PDB entry 8J6O | electron microscopy, 3.25 A resolution | chains A and B

# Chain A (and B)
Name: Green fluorescent protein (Fragment), SID1 transmembrane family member 2
Organism: Aequorea victoria
Notes: chain B of this document is another copy of the same molecule, construct and numbering; everything in this record applies to it too
UniProtKB: chimeric construct of A0A059PIQ0, Q8NBJ9: residues -222 to 11 from A0A059PIQ0 (A0A059PIQ0_AEQVI) positions 3-236 (UniProt number = residue number + 225); residues 19-832 from Q8NBJ9 positions 19-832 (same numbers)
Sequence (1104 residues; each row starts with the number of its first residue; numbers below 1 keep their minus sign (Met-271 is residue -271)):
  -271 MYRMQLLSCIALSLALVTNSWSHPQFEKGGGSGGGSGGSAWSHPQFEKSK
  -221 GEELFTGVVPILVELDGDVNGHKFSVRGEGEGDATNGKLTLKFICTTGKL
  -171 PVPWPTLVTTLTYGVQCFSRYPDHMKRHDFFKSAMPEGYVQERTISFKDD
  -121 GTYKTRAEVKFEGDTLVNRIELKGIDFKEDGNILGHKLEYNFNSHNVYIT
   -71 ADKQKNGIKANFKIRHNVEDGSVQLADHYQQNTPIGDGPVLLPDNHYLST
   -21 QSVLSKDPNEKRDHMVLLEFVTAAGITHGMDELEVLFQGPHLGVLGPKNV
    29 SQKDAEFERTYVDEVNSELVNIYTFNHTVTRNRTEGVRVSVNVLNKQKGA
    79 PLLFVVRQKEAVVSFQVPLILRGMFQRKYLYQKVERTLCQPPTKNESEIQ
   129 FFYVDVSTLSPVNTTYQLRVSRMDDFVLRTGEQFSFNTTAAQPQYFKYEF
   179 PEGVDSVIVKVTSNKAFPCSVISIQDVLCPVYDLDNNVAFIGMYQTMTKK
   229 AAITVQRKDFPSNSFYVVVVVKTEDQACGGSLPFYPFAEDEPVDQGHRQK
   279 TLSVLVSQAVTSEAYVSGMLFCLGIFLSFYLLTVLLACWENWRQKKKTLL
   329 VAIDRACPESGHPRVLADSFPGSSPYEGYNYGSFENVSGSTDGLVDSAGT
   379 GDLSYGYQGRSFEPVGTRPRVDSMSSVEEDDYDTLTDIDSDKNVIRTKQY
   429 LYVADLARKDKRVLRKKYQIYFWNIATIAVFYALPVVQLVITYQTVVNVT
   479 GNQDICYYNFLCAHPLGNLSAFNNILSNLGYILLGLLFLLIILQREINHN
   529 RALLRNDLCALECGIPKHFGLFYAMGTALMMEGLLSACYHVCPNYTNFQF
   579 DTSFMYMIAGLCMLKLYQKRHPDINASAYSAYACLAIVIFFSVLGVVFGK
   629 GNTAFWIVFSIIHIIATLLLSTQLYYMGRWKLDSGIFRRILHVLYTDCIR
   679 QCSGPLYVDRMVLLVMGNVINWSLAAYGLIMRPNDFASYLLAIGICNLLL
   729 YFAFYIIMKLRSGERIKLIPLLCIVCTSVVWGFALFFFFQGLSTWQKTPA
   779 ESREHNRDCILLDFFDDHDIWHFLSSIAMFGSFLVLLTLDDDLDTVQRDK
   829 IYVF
Not modelled in the structure: -271 to 24, 323-454, 656-683
Disulfides: Cys117-Cys207, Cys197-Cys256, Cys484-Cys570, Cys490-Cys787
Glycans and other covalent adducts: N-acetylglucosamine (NAG) linked to Asn27, Asn54, Asn123, Asn165
Differences from the reference sequence: initiating methionine (-271); expression tag (-270 to -223); conflict Arg-195 (Ser30 in A0A059PIQ0), Ser-153 (Ala72 in A0A059PIQ0), Arg-145 (Gln80 in A0A059PIQ0), Val-19 (Ala206 in A0A059PIQ0); linker (12-18)
Metal / ion sites: Zn2+: His568, His796, His800

# Chain A / chain B interface
Contacting residue pairs (75; chain A residue first):
  Pro25(A) - Gln30(B)
  Lys26(A) - Gln30(B)  hydrogen bond (backbone-side chain)
  Lys26(A) - Arg85(B)
  Lys26(A) - Tyr131(B)
  Val28(A) - Val28(B)  hydrophobic
  Gln30(A) - Pro25(B)
  Gln30(A) - Lys26(B)  hydrogen bond (side chain-backbone)
  Val48(A) - Arg85(B)
  Gly77(A) - Glu88(B)
  Ala78(A) - Lys87(B)
  Pro79(A) - Lys87(B)
  Leu81(A) - Gln86(B)
  Leu81(A) - Val90(B)  hydrophobic
  Val83(A) - Val83(B)  hydrophobic
  Arg85(A) - Lys26(B)
  Arg85(A) - Ser135(B)  hydrogen bond
  Gln86(A) - Leu81(B)
  Lys87(A) - Pro79(B)
  Glu88(A) - Gln94(B)
  Val90(A) - Leu81(B)  hydrophobic
  Val90(A) - Ser92(B)
  Ser92(A) - Val90(B)
  Ser92(A) - Ser92(B)  hydrogen bond
  Gln94(A) - Glu88(B)
  Arg100(A) - Asp204(B)  salt bridge
  Arg100(A) - Leu206(B)
  Gln104(A) - Asp204(B)
  Gln104(A) - Leu206(B)
  Gln104(A) - Pro239(B)
  Tyr131(A) - Leu137(B)  hydrophobic
  Ser135(A) - Arg85(B)  hydrogen bond
  Leu137(A) - Gln86(B)
  Leu137(A) - Lys87(B)
  Leu137(A) - Tyr131(B)  hydrophobic
  Asp204(A) - Arg100(B)  salt bridge
  Asp204(A) - Gln104(B)
  Leu206(A) - Arg100(B)
  Leu206(A) - Gln104(B)
  Tyr210(A) - Arg100(B)
  Tyr210(A) - Asn214(B)
  Asp213(A) - Phe218(B)
  Asn214(A) - Tyr210(B)
  Asn214(A) - Asn214(B)
  Asn214(A) - Asn215(B)
  Asn214(A) - Phe218(B)
  Asn215(A) - Asn214(B)
  Phe218(A) - Asp213(B)
  Phe218(A) - Asn214(B)
  Pro239(A) - Gln104(B)
  Val458(A) - Ile617(B)  hydrophobic
  Leu462(A) - Ile617(B)  hydrophobic
  Pro463(A) - Gln577(B)
  Pro463(A) - Phe578(B)  hydrophobic
  Gln466(A) - Tyr573(B)  hydrogen bond (side chain-backbone)
  Gln466(A) - Thr574(B)  hydrogen bond (side chain-backbone)
  Gln466(A) - Asn575(B)
  Gln466(A) - Phe576(B)
  Gln466(A) - Gln577(B)  hydrogen bond
  Leu467(A) - Leu467(B)  hydrophobic
  Leu467(A) - Thr574(B)
  Ile469(A) - Val625(B)  hydrophobic
  Thr470(A) - Thr574(B)
  Tyr471(A) - Tyr471(B)  hydrogen bond
  Tyr573(A) - Gln466(B)  hydrogen bond (backbone-side chain)
  Thr574(A) - Gln466(B)  hydrogen bond (backbone-side chain)
  Thr574(A) - Leu467(B)
  Thr574(A) - Thr470(B)
  Asn575(A) - Gln466(B)
  Phe576(A) - Gln466(B)
  Gln577(A) - Pro463(B)
  Gln577(A) - Gln466(B)
  Phe578(A) - Pro463(B)  hydrophobic
  Ile617(A) - Val458(B)  hydrophobic
  Ile617(A) - Leu462(B)  hydrophobic
  Val625(A) - Ile469(B)  hydrophobic
Interface residues without a listed pair, chain A (55 interface residues in all): Ala89, Lys106, Phe129, Asp133, Cys207, Asp237, Thr455, Tyr610, Val621
Interface residues without a listed pair, chain B (55 interface residues in all): Val48, Gly77, Ala78, Ala89, Lys106, Phe129, Asp133, Cys207, Ile219, Asp237, Thr455, Tyr610

# Summary
Chain A and chain B each contribute 55 residues to their interface; the contacts include 11 hydrogen bonds and
2 salt bridges. Polar contacts include Arg100(A)-Asp204(B), Lys26(A)-Gln30(B) and Arg85(A)-Ser135(B).
Covalently linked N-acetylglucosamine: at Asn27(A), Asn54(A), Asn123(A) and Asn165(A).
Both chains are Green fluorescent protein (Fragment), SID1 transmembrane family member 2 (Aequorea victoria).
Entry 8J6O (transport T2) was determined by electron microscopy together with 8J6M, 8HIP and 8HKE from the
same study.
